PDB entry 7XGY | electron microscopy, 3.50 A resolution | chains A and B of the 4 polymer chains in the assembly

== Chain A ==
Molecule: Hemoglobin subunit alpha
Organism: Homo sapiens
UniProtKB: P69905 (HBA_HUMAN); residues 0-141 here correspond to UniProt positions 1-142 (UniProt number = residue number + 1)
Sequence (142 residues; numbered 0 to 141; the number before each row is that of its first residue; numbering starts at 0):
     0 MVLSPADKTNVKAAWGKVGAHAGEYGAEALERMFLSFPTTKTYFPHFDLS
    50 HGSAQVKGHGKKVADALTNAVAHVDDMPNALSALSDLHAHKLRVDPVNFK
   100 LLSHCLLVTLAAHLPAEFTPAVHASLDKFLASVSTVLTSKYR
Disordered / not traced: 0
Ion coordination: heme Fe near His87 (its only coordinating residue here)
Small-molecule neighbours: heme (HEM): Met32, Thr39, Tyr42, Phe43, His58, Lys61, Val62, Ala65, Leu66, Leu80, Leu83, His87, Leu91, Val93, Asn97, Phe98, Leu101, Ser102, Val132
Curated features (UniProtKB/Swiss-Prot):
  - binding site (O2): His58
  - binding site (heme b): His87
  - site: Thr8, Asn9 (Microbial infection: Cleavage), Lys11 (Not glycated), Ala13, Trp14 (Microbial infection: Cleavage), Tyr24, Gly25 (Microbial infection: Cleavage), Leu29, Glu30 (Microbial infection: Cleavage), His45, Phe46 (Microbial infection: Cleavage), Asp47, Leu48 (Microbial infection: Cleavage), Ser52, Ala53 (Microbial infection: Cleavage), Val55, Lys56 (Microbial infection: Cleavage), Lys56 (Not glycated), Gly59, Lys60 (Microbial infection: Cleavage), Lys60 (Not glycated), Lys90 (Not glycated), Leu91, Arg92 (Microbial infection: Cleavage), Lys99 (Not glycated), Leu106, Val107 (Microbial infection: Cleavage), Thr108, Leu109 (Microbial infection: Cleavage), Val121, His122 (Microbial infection: Cleavage), Ser133, Thr134 (Microbial infection: Cleavage)
  - modified residue: Ser3 (Phosphoserine), Lys7 (N6-succinyllysine), Thr8 (Phosphothreonine), Lys11 (N6-succinyllysine), Lys16 (N6-acetyllysine), Tyr24 (Phosphotyrosine), Ser35 (Phosphoserine), Lys40 (N6-succinyllysine), Ser49 (Phosphoserine), Ser102 (Phosphoserine), Thr108 (Phosphothreonine), Ser124 (Phosphoserine), Ser131 (Phosphoserine), Thr134 (Phosphothreonine), Thr137 (Phosphothreonine), Ser138 (Phosphoserine)
  - glycosylation (N-linked (Glc) (glycation) lysine): Lys7, Lys16, Lys40, Lys61

== Chain B ==
Molecule: Hemoglobin subunit beta
Organism: Homo sapiens
UniProtKB: P68871 (HBB_HUMAN); residues 0-146 here correspond to UniProt positions 1-147 (UniProt number = residue number + 1)
Sequence (147 residues; numbered 0 to 146; the number before each row is that of its first residue; numbering starts at 0):
     0 MVHLTPEEKSAVTALWGKVNVDEVGGEALGRLLVVYPWTQRFFESFGDLS
    50 TPDAVMGNPKVKAHGKKVLGAFSDGLAHLDNLKGTFATLSELHCDKLHVD
   100 PENFRLLGNVLVCVLAHHFGKEFTPPVQAAYQKVVAGVANALAHKYH
Disordered / not traced: 0
Small-molecule neighbours: heme (HEM): Thr38, Phe41, Phe42, Phe45, His63, Lys66, Val67, Ala70, Phe71, Leu88, Leu91, His92, Leu96, Val98, Asn102, Phe103, Leu106, Val137, Leu141
Curated features (UniProtKB/Swiss-Prot):
  - binding site ((2R)-2,3-bisphosphoglycerate): Val1, His2, Lys82, His143
  - binding site (heme b): His63, His92
  - site: Glu7, Lys8 (Microbial infection: Cleavage), Gly25, Glu26 (Microbial infection: Cleavage), Gly29, Arg30 (Microbial infection: Cleavage), Tyr35, Pro36 (Microbial infection: Cleavage), Trp37, Thr38 (Microbial infection: Cleavage), Phe45, Gly46 (Microbial infection: Cleavage), Asp52, Ala53 (Microbial infection: Cleavage), Gly56, Asn57 (Microbial infection: Cleavage), Lys59 (Not glycated), Phe71, Ser72 (Microbial infection: Cleavage), Gly74, Leu75 (Microbial infection: Cleavage), Lys82 (Not glycated), Thr84, Phe85 (Microbial infection: Cleavage), His92, Cys93 (Microbial infection: Cleavage), Lys95 (Not glycated), Arg104, Leu105 (Microbial infection: Cleavage), Leu110, Val111 (Microbial infection: Cleavage), Gly119, Lys120 (Microbial infection: Cleavage), Phe122, Thr123 (Microbial infection: Cleavage), Ala128, Ala129 (Microbial infection: Cleavage) and 2 more in UniProt
  - modified residue: Val1 (N-acetylvaline), Ser9 (Phosphoserine), Thr12 (Phosphothreonine), Ser44 (Phosphoserine), Thr50 (Phosphothreonine), Lys59 (N6-acetyllysine), Lys82 (N6-acetyllysine), Thr87 (Phosphothreonine), Cys93 (S-nitrosocysteine), Lys144 (N6-acetyllysine)
  - glycosylation: Val1 (N-linked (Glc) (glycation) valine), Lys8 (N-linked (Glc) (glycation) lysine), Lys17 (N-linked (Glc) (glycation) lysine), Lys66 (N-linked (Glc) (glycation) lysine), Lys120 (N-linked (Glc) (glycation) lysine), Lys144 (N-linked (Glc) (glycation) lysine)

== Chain A / chain B interface ==
Pairs across the interface (28; chain A residue first):
  Arg31(A) with Phe122(B), hydrogen bond (side chain-backbone); Thr123(B); Pro124(B); Gln127(B), hydrogen bond
  Leu34(A) with Pro124(B), hydrophobic; Ala128(B)
  Ser35(A) with Ala128(B)
  Phe36(A) with Gln131(B)
  His103(A) with Tyr35(B); Asn108(B), hydrogen bond (side chain-backbone)
  Val107(A) with Val111(B), hydrophobic; Ala115(B); Gln127(B)
  Ala110(A) with Cys112(B), hydrophobic; His116(B)
  Ala111(A) with Ala115(B); Gly119(B)
  His112(A) with Lys120(B), hydrogen bond
  Pro114(A) with His116(B), hydrogen bond (backbone-side chain)
  Phe117(A) with Arg30(B), hydrogen bond (backbone-side chain)
  Pro119(A) with Arg30(B); Val33(B)
  His122(A) with Arg30(B), hydrogen bond; Val34(B); Cys112(B)
  Ala123(A) with Val33(B), hydrophobic; Val34(B), hydrophobic
  Asp126(A) with Tyr35(B)
Interface residues without a listed pair, chain A (17 interface residues in all): Leu106, Thr118
Interface residues without a listed pair, chain B (19 interface residues in all): Val109, Pro125

== In short ==
17 residues of chain A and 19 residues of chain B are in contact, with 7 hydrogen bonds. Among the polar pairs
are Arg31(A)-Phe122(B), Arg31(A)-Gln127(B) and His103(A)-Asn108(B). Chain A binds heme. Chain B binds heme.
Chain A is Hemoglobin subunit alpha and chain B is Hemoglobin subunit beta, both from Homo sapiens; the
structure, cryo-EM structure of hemoglobin, was determined by electron microscopy together with 7YIM and 8GVK
from the same study.
